Entry 1Z19 (X-ray diffraction, 2.80 A resolution); this record covers chains E and B of the 5 polymer chains in the assembly.

Chain E:
Molecule: 33-nt DNA strand
Sequence (33 nucleotides; each row starts with the number of its first residue):
    34 TAATGCCAACTTAGTATAAAAAAGCTGAACGAG

Chain B:
Name: Integrase
Source organism: Enterobacteria phage lambda
Notes: fragment: core-binding and catatlytic domains
Reference sequence: P03700 (VINT_LAMBD); residues 74-356 here = UniProt positions 74-356
Chain sequence (283 residues; each row starts with the number of its first residue):
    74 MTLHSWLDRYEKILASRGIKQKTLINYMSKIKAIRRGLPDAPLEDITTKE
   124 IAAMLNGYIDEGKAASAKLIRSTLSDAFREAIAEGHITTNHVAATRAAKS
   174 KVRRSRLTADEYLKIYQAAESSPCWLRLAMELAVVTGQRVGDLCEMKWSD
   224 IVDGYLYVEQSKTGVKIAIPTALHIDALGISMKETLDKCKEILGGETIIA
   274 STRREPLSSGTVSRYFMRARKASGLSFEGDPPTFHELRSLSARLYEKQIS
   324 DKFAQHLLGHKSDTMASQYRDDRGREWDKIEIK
Construct notes: modified residue (101, 127, 203, 219, 255, 290, 338, 342); engineered mutation Lys174 (Glu in P03700)
Modified / non-standard residues: Mse74, Mse101, Mse127, Mse203, Mse219, Mse255, Mse290, Mse338 (selenomethionine; parent Met); Tyr342 (o-phosphotyrosine; PTR)
Swiss-Prot annotation at these positions:
  - active site: Arg212, Lys235, His308, Arg311, His333, Tyr342 (O-(3'-phospho-DNA)-tyrosine intermediate)
What the authors report for this chain:
  - catalytic residues: Arg212, Lys235, His308, Arg311, His333, Tyr342, Arg346, Arg348
  - binding site for the 16-nt DNA strand: Tyr342
  - self-association interface (contacts with another copy of this molecule): Trp350 to Lys356
  - conformationally variable residues (order/disorder transition): Ala339 to Arg348

How chain E and chain B interact:
Residue-residue contacts (39; chain E residue first):
  DT50(E) - Ser173(B)  phosphate contact
  DT50(E) - Thr337(B)  base contact
  DA51(E) - Lys141(B)  phosphate contact
  DA51(E) - Ala170(B)  phosphate contact
  DA53(E) - Tyr100(B)  sugar contact
  DA53(E) - Arg152(B)  salt bridge to the phosphate
  DA54(E) - Arg90(B)  salt bridge to the phosphate
  DA54(E) - Ile92(B)  phosphate contact
  DA54(E) - Thr96(B)  sugar contact
  DA54(E) - Tyr100(B)  hydrogen bond to the phosphate
  DA55(E) - Ile92(B)  phosphate contact
  DA55(E) - Lys93(B)  hydrogen bond to the phosphate
  DA55(E) - Thr96(B)  hydrogen bond to the phosphate
  DA55(E) - Asn99(B)  hydrogen bond to the base
  DA55(E) - Lys235(B)  sugar contact
  DA56(E) - Lys93(B)  salt bridge to the phosphate
  DA56(E) - Lys95(B)  base contact
  DA56(E) - Asn99(B)  hydrogen bond to the base
  DA56(E) - Ser234(B)  hydrogen bond to the phosphate
  DA56(E) - Lys235(B)  hydrogen bond to the phosphate
  DG57(E) - Lys95(B)  hydrogen bond to the base
  DG57(E) - Arg212(B)  phosphate contact
  DG57(E) - Val213(B)  phosphate contact
  DG57(E) - Gly214(B)  hydrogen bond to the phosphate
  DG57(E) - Ser282(B)  phosphate contact
  DG57(E) - His308(B)  sugar contact
  DC58(E) - Arg177(B)  sugar contact
  DC58(E) - Ser286(B)  hydrogen bond to the phosphate
  DC58(E) - Thr306(B)  hydrogen bond to the phosphate
  DC58(E) - Phe307(B)  hydrogen bond to the phosphate
  DC58(E) - His308(B)  hydrogen bond to the phosphate
  DT59(E) - Gly283(B)  base contact
  DT59(E) - Arg287(B)  base contact
  DT59(E) - Mse290(B)  phosphate contact
  DT59(E) - Arg293(B)  salt bridge to the phosphate
  DT59(E) - Thr306(B)  phosphate contact
  DG60(E) - Arg287(B)  hydrogen bond to the base
  DG60(E) - Lys294(B)  salt bridge to the phosphate
  DA61(E) - Arg287(B)  base contact
Other interface residues (no listed pair), chain B (29 interface residues in all): Gln341

In short:
11 residues of chain E face 29 of chain B across their interface, with 14 hydrogen bonds and 5 salt bridges.
Polar pairs include DA55(E)-Asn99(B), DA56(E)-Asn99(B) and DG57(E)-Lys95(B). From UniProt: 6 active-site
residues on chain B. The paper reports catalytic residues Arg212(B), Lys235(B) and His308(B) among others; a
binding site for the 16-nt DNA strand at Tyr342(B).
Here chain E is a 33-nt DNA strand and chain B is Integrase (Enterobacteria phage lambda). Entry 1Z19 (Crystal
structure of a lambda integrase(75-356) dimer bound to a COC' core site) was determined by X-ray diffraction
(same publication as 1Z1B and 1Z1G).
